PDB entry 3NZX | X-ray diffraction, 2.70 A resolution | chains T and U of the 30 polymer chains in the assembly

[Chain T]
Protein: Proteasome component C1
Organism: Saccharomyces cerevisiae
Notes: EC 3.4.25.1
UniProt: P21242 (PSA3_YEAST); the construct lacks a stretch of the UniProt sequence and is renumbered around it, so the offset changes along the chain: 1-180 = UniProt 1-180; 184-199 = UniProt 187-202; 201-206 = UniProt 203-208; 207-218 = UniProt 211-222; 1 more segments
Chain sequence (288 residues; each row starts with the number of its first residue; note: 4 numbers in that range are skipped by the numbering (no residue carries them; nothing is unmodelled there); a row labelled like 18A-18F holds insertion residues (18A, then the next letters in order)):
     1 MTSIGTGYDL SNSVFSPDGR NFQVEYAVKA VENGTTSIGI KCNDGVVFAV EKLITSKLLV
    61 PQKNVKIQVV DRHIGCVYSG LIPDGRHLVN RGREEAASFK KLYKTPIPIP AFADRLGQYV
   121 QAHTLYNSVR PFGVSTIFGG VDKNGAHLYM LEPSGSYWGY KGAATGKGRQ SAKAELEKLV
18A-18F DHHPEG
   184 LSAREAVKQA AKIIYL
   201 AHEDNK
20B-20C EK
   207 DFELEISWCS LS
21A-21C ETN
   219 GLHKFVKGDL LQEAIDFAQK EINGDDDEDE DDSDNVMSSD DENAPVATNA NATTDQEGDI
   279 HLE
Unresolved in the structure: 1-4, 242-281
Curated features (UniProtKB/Swiss-Prot):
  - modified residue: Thr2 (N-acetylthreonine)

[Chain U]
Protein: Proteasome component C7-alpha
Organism: Saccharomyces cerevisiae
Notes: EC 3.4.25.1
UniProt: P21243 (PSA6_YEAST); the construct lacks a stretch of the UniProt sequence and is renumbered around it, so the offset changes along the chain: -3 to 34 = UniProt 1-38; 35-143 = UniProt 40-148; 144-179 = UniProt 150-185; 186-218 = UniProt 199-231; 1 more segments
Chain sequence (252 residues; row label = number of the first residue in the row; note: 6 numbers in that range are skipped by the numbering (no residue carries them; nothing is unmodelled there); a row labelled like 17A-17E holds insertion residues (17A, then the next letters in order); numbers below 1 keep their minus sign (Met-3 is residue -3)):
    -3 MSGAAAASAA GYDRHITIFS PEGRLYQVEY AFKATNQT
   34A N
    35 INSLAVRGKD CTVVISQKKV PDKLLDPTTV SYIFCISRTI GMVVNGPIPD ARNAALRAKA
    95 EAAEFRYKYG YDMPCDVLAK RMANLSQIYT QRAYMRPLGV ILTFVSVDE
   14A E
   144 LGPSIYKTDP AGYYVGYKAT ATGPKQQEIT TNLENH
17A-17E FKKSK
18A-18D IDHI
   184 N
18G-18H EE
   18M S
   186 WEKVVEFAIT HMIDALGTEF SKNDLEVGVA TKD
   220 KFFTLSAENI EERLVAIAEQ D
Unresolved in the structure: -3 to 5

[How chain T and chain U interact]
Residue-residue contacts (64; chain T residue first):
  Thr6(T) - His11(U)
  Gly7(T) - His11(U)
  Tyr8(T) - Arg10(U)
  Tyr8(T) - His11(U)
  Tyr8(T) - Tyr26(U)  hydrogen bond
  Ser13(T) - Arg130(U)
  Val14(T) - His11(U)
  Val14(T) - Gln23(U)
  Phe15(T) - Gln23(U)  hydrogen bond (backbone-side chain)
  Phe15(T) - Tyr26(U)
  Phe15(T) - Ala27(U)  hydrophobic
  Phe15(T) - Ala30(U)  hydrophobic
  Phe15(T) - Arg130(U)
  Phe15(T) - Pro131(U)
  Phe15(T) - Gly133(U)
  Ser16(T) - Tyr26(U)
  Pro17(T) - Tyr26(U)  hydrophobic
  Pro17(T) - Lys29(U)
  Asp18A(T) - Lys57(U)  salt bridge
  Gly19(T) - Tyr26(U)
  Gly19(T) - Lys29(U)
  Gly19(T) - Ala30(U)
  Gly19(T) - Gln33(U)
  Lys41(T) - Asp60(U)  salt bridge
  Gln118(T) - Arg86(U)  hydrogen bond (side chain-backbone)
  Gln118(T) - Asn87(U)
  Gln118(T) - Leu90(U)
  Gln121(T) - Pro83(U)
  Gln121(T) - Asp84(U)
  Gln121(T) - Asn87(U)  hydrogen bond
  Gln121(T) - Arg130(U)
  Thr124(T) - Arg130(U)  hydrogen bond (backbone-side chain)
  Leu125(T) - Asn87(U)
  Leu125(T) - Tyr128(U)
  Leu125(T) - Arg130(U)
  Tyr126(T) - Tyr128(U)
  Tyr126(T) - Met129(U)  hydrophobic
  Ser154(T) - Pro83(U)
  Gly155(T) - Pro83(U)
  Ser156(T) - Ile82(U)
  Ser156(T) - Pro83(U)
  Tyr157(T) - Arg86(U)  hydrogen bond (backbone-side chain)
  Trp158(T) - Leu59(U)  hydrophobic
  Trp158(T) - Thr63(U)
  Trp158(T) - Val64(U)  hydrophobic
  Trp158(T) - Ser65(U)
  Trp158(T) - Tyr66(U)
  Trp158(T) - Ile82(U)  hydrophobic
  Trp158(T) - Arg86(U)
  Gly159(T) - Leu59(U)
  Gly159(T) - Asp60(U)  hydrogen bond (backbone-backbone)
  Gly159(T) - Thr63(U)  hydrogen bond (backbone-side chain)
  Tyr160(T) - Leu58(U)
  Tyr160(T) - Leu59(U)
  Tyr160(T) - Asp60(U)
  Lys161(T) - Lys57(U)
  Lys161(T) - Leu58(U)  hydrogen bond (backbone-backbone)
  Lys161(T) - Leu59(U)
  Gly162(T) - Leu58(U)
  Lys173(T) - Leu58(U)
  Leu176(T) - Leu58(U)  hydrophobic
  Glu177(T) - Lys57(U)  salt bridge
  Glu177(T) - Leu58(U)
  Val180(T) - Leu58(U)  hydrophobic
Interface residues without a listed pair, chain T (32 interface residues in all): Asp18, Arg20, Asp114
Interface residues without a listed pair, chain U (30 interface residues in all): Asp56, Pro61, Leu132

[In short]
32 residues of chain T face 30 of chain U across their interface; the contacts include 9 hydrogen bonds and 3
salt bridges. Polar pairs include Asp18A(T)-Lys57(U), Lys41(T)-Asp60(U) and Glu177(T)-Lys57(U).
Here chain T is Proteasome component C1 and chain U is Proteasome component C7-alpha, both from Saccharomyces
cerevisiae. Entry 3NZX (Crystal structure of the yeast 20S proteasome in complex with ligand 2c) was
determined by X-ray diffraction, deposited together with 3NZJ and 3NZW.
